Entry 4D3D (X-ray diffraction, 1.71 A resolution); this record covers chains A and B.

== Chain A (and B) ==
Name: Imine reductase
From: Bacillus cereus
Notes: EC 1.5.1.3; chain B of this document is another copy of the same molecule, construct and numbering; everything in this record applies to it too
Amino-acid sequence (310 residues; row label = number of the first residue in the row):
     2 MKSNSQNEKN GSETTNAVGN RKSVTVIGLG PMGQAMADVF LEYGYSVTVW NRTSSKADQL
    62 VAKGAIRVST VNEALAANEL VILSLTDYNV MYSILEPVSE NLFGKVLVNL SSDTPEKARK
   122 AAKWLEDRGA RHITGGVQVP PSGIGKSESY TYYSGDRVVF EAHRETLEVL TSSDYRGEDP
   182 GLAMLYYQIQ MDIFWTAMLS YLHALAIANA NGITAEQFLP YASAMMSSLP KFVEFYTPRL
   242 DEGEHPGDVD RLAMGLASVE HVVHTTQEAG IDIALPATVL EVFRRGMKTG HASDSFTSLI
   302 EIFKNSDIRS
Not modelled in the structure: 2-20, 306-311 (chain B: 2-21, 308-311)
Ligand contacts:
  - Mg2+ (MG): G29, N52, R53, L86
  - O-acetaldehydyl-hexaethylene glycol (P4C), molecule 1: Q139, Y153, Q191, M192, F195, W196
  - O-acetaldehydyl-hexaethylene glycol (P4C), molecule 2: K232, F233, F236, Y237, V250, D251

== Interface between chain A and chain B ==
Contacting residue pairs - 173 pairs, chain A then chain B:
  S113(A) - H262(B)  hydrogen bond (backbone-side chain)
  D114(A) - H262(B)  salt bridge
  T115(A) - H265(B)
  T115(A) - T266(B)
  T115(A) - E269(B)  hydrogen bond
  P116(A) - T266(B)
  P116(A) - E269(B)
  E117(A) - E269(B)  hydrogen bond (backbone-side chain)
  R120(A) - N212(B)  hydrogen bond
  Y153(A) - Y222(B)
  D175(A) - Y222(B)  hydrogen bond
  R177(A) - Y222(B)  hydrogen bond
  L186(A) - I208(B)  hydrophobic
  L186(A) - N212(B)
  Y187(A) - I214(B)
  Y187(A) - Y222(B)  hydrophobic
  Q189(A) - H262(B)
  Q189(A) - V263(B)
  Q189(A) - T266(B)
  I190(A) - A205(B)
  I190(A) - I208(B)  hydrophobic
  I190(A) - A209(B)  hydrophobic
  I190(A) - F219(B)  hydrophobic
  Q191(A) - Y222(B)  hydrogen bond (side chain-backbone)
  Q191(A) - M226(B)
  M192(A) - S259(B)
  M192(A) - V263(B)  hydrophobic
  D193(A) - H204(B)  salt bridge
  D193(A) - A205(B)  hydrogen bond (side chain-backbone)
  D193(A) - I208(B)
  D193(A) - V263(B)
  I194(A) - S201(B)
  I194(A) - F219(B)  hydrophobic
  I194(A) - M226(B)  hydrophobic
  I194(A) - M227(B)  hydrophobic
  F195(A) - M226(B)  hydrophobic
  F195(A) - L230(B)  hydrophobic
  F195(A) - F233(B)  hydrophobic
  W196(A) - G256(B)
  W196(A) - S259(B)  hydrogen bond
  W196(A) - V260(B)
  W196(A) - F284(B)  hydrophobic
  W196(A) - F297(B)  hydrophobic
  T197(A) - S201(B)
  T197(A) - V280(B)
  A198(A) - A198(B)  hydrophobic
  A198(A) - L230(B)  hydrophobic
  M199(A) - F233(B)  hydrophobic
  L200(A) - V280(B)  hydrophobic
  L200(A) - V283(B)  hydrophobic
  L200(A) - F284(B)  hydrophobic
  L200(A) - L300(B)  hydrophobic
  L200(A) - F304(B)
  S201(A) - I194(B)
  S201(A) - T197(B)
  Y202(A) - V234(B)  hydrophobic
  Y202(A) - T238(B)
  Y202(A) - L241(B)
  L203(A) - F297(B)
  L203(A) - I301(B)
  L203(A) - F304(B)
  H204(A) - D193(B)  salt bridge
  H204(A) - F304(B)
  A205(A) - I190(B)
  A205(A) - D193(B)  hydrogen bond (backbone-side chain)
  L206(A) - L241(B)  hydrophobic
  L206(A) - I301(B)  hydrophobic
  A207(A) - I301(B)
  A207(A) - F304(B)  hydrophobic
  I208(A) - L186(B)  hydrophobic
  I208(A) - I190(B)  hydrophobic
  I208(A) - D193(B)
  A209(A) - I190(B)  hydrophobic
  N210(A) - I301(B)
  N212(A) - P116(B)
  N212(A) - R120(B)  hydrogen bond
  N212(A) - L186(B)
  I214(A) - L183(B)  hydrophobic
  I214(A) - Y187(B)
  T215(A) - D242(B)
  A216(A) - T238(B)
  A216(A) - D242(B)  hydrogen bond (backbone-side chain)
  E217(A) - T238(B)
  E217(A) - D242(B)  hydrogen bond (backbone-side chain)
  Q218(A) - Y187(B)
  F219(A) - I190(B)  hydrophobic
  F219(A) - I194(B)  hydrophobic
  L220(A) - V234(B)  hydrophobic
  L220(A) - E235(B)
  L220(A) - T238(B)
  Y222(A) - Y153(B)
  Y222(A) - D175(B)  hydrogen bond
  Y222(A) - R177(B)  hydrogen bond
  Y222(A) - Y187(B)  hydrophobic
  Y222(A) - Q191(B)
  S224(A) - P231(B)
  M226(A) - Q191(B)
  M226(A) - I194(B)  hydrophobic
  M226(A) - F195(B)  hydrophobic
  M227(A) - I194(B)  hydrophobic
  M227(A) - M227(B)
  M227(A) - L230(B)  hydrophobic
  M227(A) - P231(B)  hydrophobic
  M227(A) - V234(B)  hydrophobic
  S228(A) - P231(B)
  L230(A) - F195(B)  hydrophobic
  L230(A) - A198(B)  hydrophobic
  L230(A) - M227(B)  hydrophobic
  P231(A) - S224(B)
  P231(A) - M227(B)  hydrophobic
  P231(A) - S228(B)
  F233(A) - F195(B)  hydrophobic
  F233(A) - M199(B)  hydrophobic
  V234(A) - Y202(B)  hydrophobic
  V234(A) - L220(B)  hydrophobic
  V234(A) - M227(B)  hydrophobic
  T238(A) - Y202(B)
  T238(A) - A216(B)
  T238(A) - E217(B)
  T238(A) - L220(B)
  L241(A) - Y202(B)
  L241(A) - L206(B)  hydrophobic
  D242(A) - T215(B)
  D242(A) - A216(B)  hydrogen bond (side chain-backbone)
  D242(A) - E217(B)  hydrogen bond (side chain-backbone)
  G256(A) - W196(B)
  S259(A) - M192(B)
  S259(A) - W196(B)  hydrogen bond
  V260(A) - W196(B)
  H262(A) - S113(B)  hydrogen bond (side chain-backbone)
  H262(A) - Q189(B)
  V263(A) - Q189(B)
  V263(A) - M192(B)  hydrophobic
  V263(A) - D193(B)
  H265(A) - T115(B)
  T266(A) - T115(B)
  T266(A) - P116(B)
  T266(A) - Q189(B)
  E269(A) - T115(B)  hydrogen bond
  E269(A) - P116(B)
  E269(A) - E117(B)  hydrogen bond (side chain-backbone)
  G271(A) - K305(B)
  G271(A) - N306(B)
  G271(A) - S307(B)
  I272(A) - F304(B)
  I272(A) - K305(B)
  I272(A) - S307(B)
  D273(A) - R286(B)  salt bridge
  D273(A) - I303(B)
  D273(A) - F304(B)  hydrogen bond (backbone-backbone)
  D273(A) - S307(B)  hydrogen bond
  A275(A) - T279(B)
  L276(A) - T279(B)
  T279(A) - A275(B)
  T279(A) - L276(B)
  T279(A) - T279(B)  hydrogen bond
  V280(A) - T197(B)
  V280(A) - L200(B)  hydrophobic
  V283(A) - L200(B)  hydrophobic
  F284(A) - W196(B)  hydrophobic
  R286(A) - D273(B)  salt bridge
  F297(A) - W196(B)  hydrophobic
  L300(A) - L200(B)  hydrophobic
  I301(A) - L203(B)
  I301(A) - L206(B)  hydrophobic
  I301(A) - A207(B)
  I303(A) - D273(B)
  F304(A) - L200(B)
  F304(A) - L203(B)
  F304(A) - H204(B)
  F304(A) - I272(B)
  F304(A) - D273(B)  hydrogen bond (backbone-backbone)
  K305(A) - N210(B)  hydrogen bond
Interface residues without a listed pair, chain A (85 interface residues in all): T87, D88, K118, L183, A223, E235, P277, T298
Interface residues without a listed pair, chain B (85 interface residues in all): D114, K118, Q218, A223, G271, P277, T298

== Overview ==
Chain A and chain B each contribute 85 residues to their interface; the contacts include 26 hydrogen bonds and
5 salt bridges. Polar pairs include D114(A)-H262(B), D193(A)-H204(B) and D273(A)-R286(B). Ligands of chain A:
Mg2+ and O-acetaldehydyl-hexaethylene glycol.
Both chains are Imine reductase (Bacillus cereus). Entry 4D3D (Structure of Imine Reductase BcSIRED from
Bacillus cereus BAG3X2) was determined by X-ray diffraction together with 4D3F and 4D3S from the same study.
